PDB entry 7KDE | electron microscopy, 3.55 A resolution | chains H and L of the 18 polymer chains in the assembly

# Chain H
Molecule: Ab 1485 Heavy Chain
Source organism: Homo sapiens
Chain sequence (233 residues; each row starts with the number of its first residue; a row labelled like 82A-82C holds insertion residues (82A, then the next letters in order)):
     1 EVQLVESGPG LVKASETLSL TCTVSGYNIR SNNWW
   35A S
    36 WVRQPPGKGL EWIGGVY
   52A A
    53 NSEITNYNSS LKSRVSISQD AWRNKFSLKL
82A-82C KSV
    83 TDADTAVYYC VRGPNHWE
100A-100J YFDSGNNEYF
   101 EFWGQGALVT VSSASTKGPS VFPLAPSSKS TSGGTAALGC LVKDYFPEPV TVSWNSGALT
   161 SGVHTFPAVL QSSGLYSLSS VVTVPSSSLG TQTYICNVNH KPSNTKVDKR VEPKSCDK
Not modelled in the structure: 115-218
Cystine bridges: Cys-22/Cys-92
Small-molecule neighbours: N-acetylglucosamine (NAG; 2-acetamido-2-deoxy-beta-D-glucopyranose): Tyr-52, Ser-54, Tyr-100A, Phe-100B

# Chain L
Molecule: Ab 1485 Light Chain
Source organism: Homo sapiens
Chain sequence (216 residues; numbered 1 to 212 plus 7 insertion-coded residues; 3 numbers in that range are skipped by the numbering (no residue carries them; nothing is unmodelled there); the number before each row is that of its first residue; a row labelled like 24A-24E holds insertion residues (24A, then the next letters in order)):
     1 QSALTQPPSV SGAPGQRVTI SCTG
24A-24E TSSNI
    28 ENYHAFWYQQ FSGMAPKLLI RDNDKRPSGV SDRFSGSKSG ASASLTITGL QTDDEADYYC
    88 QSYDSGLR
95A-95B SY
    96 IFASGTRLTV LGQPKASPTV TLFPPSSEEL QANKATLVCL ISDFYPGAVT VAWKADSSPV
   156 KAGVETTTPS KQSNNKYAAS SYLSLTPEQW KSHRSYSCQV THEGSTVEKT VAPTECS
Not modelled in the structure: 1, 24A-24E, 106-212
Cystine bridges: Cys-22/Cys-87

# How chain H and chain L interact
Pairs across the interface - 23 pairs, chain H then chain L:
  Gln-39(H) / Gln-37(L)
  Gly-44(H) / Phe-97(L)
  Leu-45(H) / Pro-43(L)  hydrophobic
  Leu-45(H) / Tyr-86(L)
  Leu-45(H) / Phe-97(L)
  Glu-46(H) / Phe-97(L)
  Trp-47(H) / Phe-97(L)
  Tyr-91(H) / Met-41(L)
  Tyr-91(H) / Ala-42(L)  hydrophobic
  Tyr-91(H) / Pro-43(L)
  Asn-100F(H) / Tyr-90(L)
  Asn-100G(H) / His-31(L)
  Asn-100G(H) / Tyr-95B(L)  hydrogen bond (backbone-side chain)
  Glu-100H(H) / Tyr-95B(L)  hydrogen bond (backbone-side chain)
  Tyr-100I(H) / Phe-33(L)  hydrophobic
  Tyr-100I(H) / Tyr-35(L)
  Tyr-100I(H) / Leu-45(L)  hydrophobic
  Tyr-100I(H) / Arg-48(L)
  Tyr-100I(H) / Tyr-95B(L)
  Phe-100J(H) / Tyr-35(L)  hydrogen bond (backbone-side chain)
  Phe-100J(H) / Leu-45(L)
  Phe-100J(H) / Tyr-95B(L)  hydrophobic
  Trp-103(H) / Pro-43(L)
Also at the interface, not in a pair above, chain H (14 interface residues in all): Glu-101, Gln-105
Also at the interface, not in a pair above, chain L (17 interface residues in all): Lys-44, Gln-88, Ser-95A, Ser-99

# In short
The interface between chain H and chain L involves 14 residues on one side and 17 on the other; the contacts
include 3 hydrogen bonds. Polar pairs include Phe-100J(H)/Tyr-35(L), Asn-100G(H)/Tyr-95B(L) and
Glu-100H(H)/Tyr-95B(L). Ligands of chain H: N-acetylglucosamine.
Chain H is Ab 1485 Heavy Chain and chain L is Ab 1485 Light Chain, both from Homo sapiens; the structure,
BG505 SOSIP.664 in complex with the V3-targeting rhesus macaque antibody 1485 and human gp120-gp41 interface
antibody ..., was determined by electron microscopy.
